Entry 2EG6 (X-ray diffraction, 1.70 A resolution); this record covers chains A and B.

== Chain A (and B) ==
Name: Dihydroorotase
From: Escherichia coli
Notes: EC 3.5.2.3; chain B of this document is another copy of the same molecule, construct and numbering; everything in this record applies to it too
UniProtKB: P05020 (PYRC_ECOLI); residues 1-347 here correspond to UniProt positions 2-348 (UniProt number = residue number + 1)
Chain sequence (347 residues; numbered 1 to 347; the number before each row is that of its first residue):
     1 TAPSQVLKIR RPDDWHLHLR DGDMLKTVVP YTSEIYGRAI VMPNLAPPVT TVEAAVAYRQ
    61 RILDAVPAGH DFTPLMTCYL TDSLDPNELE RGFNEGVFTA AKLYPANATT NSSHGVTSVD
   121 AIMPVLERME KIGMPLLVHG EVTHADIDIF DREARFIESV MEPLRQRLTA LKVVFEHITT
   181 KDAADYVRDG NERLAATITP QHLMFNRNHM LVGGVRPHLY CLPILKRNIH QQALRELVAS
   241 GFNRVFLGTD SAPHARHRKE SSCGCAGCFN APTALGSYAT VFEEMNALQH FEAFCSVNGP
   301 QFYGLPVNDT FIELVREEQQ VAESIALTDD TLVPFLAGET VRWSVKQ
Not modelled in the structure: 1-3, 347 (chain B: 1-3, 108-113, 347)
Modified positions: K102 (lysine nz-carboxylic acid; KCX)
Construct notes: modified residue (102); conflict V119 (Ile120 in P05020)
Ion coordination: Zn2+ site 1: H16, H18, K102, D250; Zn2+ site 2: K102, H139, H177
Swiss-Prot annotation at these positions:
  - active site: D250
  - binding site (Zn(2+)): H16, H18, K102, H139, H177, D250
  - binding site (substrate): H18 to R20, N44, H139, L222, H254, A266
  - modified residue: K102 (N6-carboxylysine)

== How chain A and chain B interact ==
Residue-residue contacts - 66 pairs, chain A then chain B:
  A145(A) - N208(B)
  I147(A) - N208(B)  hydrogen bond (backbone-side chain)
  D148(A) - R207(B)  salt bridge
  D148(A) - N208(B)
  D148(A) - R227(B)
  I149(A) - N208(B)  hydrogen bond (backbone-side chain)
  I149(A) - L211(B)
  I149(A) - V212(B)  hydrophobic
  F150(A) - R207(B)
  F150(A) - L211(B)  hydrophobic
  D151(A) - R227(B)  salt bridge
  R152(A) - N208(B)
  R152(A) - V212(B)
  R207(A) - D148(B)  salt bridge
  R207(A) - F150(B)
  R207(A) - R207(B)
  N208(A) - A145(B)  hydrogen bond (side chain-backbone)
  N208(A) - I147(B)  hydrogen bond (side chain-backbone)
  N208(A) - D148(B)
  N208(A) - I149(B)  hydrogen bond (side chain-backbone)
  N208(A) - R152(B)
  L211(A) - I149(B)
  L211(A) - F150(B)  hydrophobic
  L211(A) - Y220(B)  hydrogen bond (backbone-side chain)
  L211(A) - I224(B)  hydrophobic
  V212(A) - I149(B)  hydrophobic
  V212(A) - R152(B)
  G213(A) - Y220(B)
  G213(A) - C263(B)
  G214(A) - Y220(B)  hydrogen bond (backbone-side chain)
  G214(A) - C263(B)
  G214(A) - G264(B)
  V215(A) - V215(B)  hydrophobic
  V215(A) - Y220(B)
  V215(A) - S262(B)
  V215(A) - C263(B)
  V215(A) - G264(B)  hydrogen bond (backbone-backbone)
  R216(A) - S262(B)
  R216(A) - C263(B)
  P217(A) - V215(B)  hydrophobic
  P217(A) - S261(B)
  P217(A) - S262(B)
  H218(A) - S262(B)
  Y220(A) - L211(B)  hydrogen bond (side chain-backbone)
  Y220(A) - G214(B)  hydrogen bond (side chain-backbone)
  Y220(A) - V215(B)
  I224(A) - L211(B)  hydrophobic
  R227(A) - D148(B)  salt bridge
  R227(A) - D151(B)  salt bridge
  N228(A) - D146(B)
  E260(A) - E260(B)
  E260(A) - S261(B)
  E260(A) - S262(B)
  S261(A) - P217(B)
  S261(A) - E260(B)
  S262(A) - V215(B)
  S262(A) - R216(B)
  S262(A) - P217(B)
  S262(A) - H218(B)
  S262(A) - E260(B)
  C263(A) - G213(B)
  C263(A) - G214(B)
  C263(A) - V215(B)
  C263(A) - R216(B)
  G264(A) - G214(B)
  G264(A) - V215(B)  hydrogen bond (backbone-backbone)

== In short ==
The chain A/chain B interface involves 26 residues from each chain; the contacts include 11 hydrogen bonds and
5 salt bridges. Polar pairs include D148(A)-R207(B), D151(A)-R227(B) and R227(A)-D148(B). Curated annotation
(UniProt) lists active-site residue D250(A), 6 Zn2+-binding residues and 8 substrate-binding residues on chain
A.
Chain A and chain B are both Dihydroorotase (Escherichia coli); the structure, The crystal structure of the
ligand-free dihydroorotase from E. coli, was determined by X-ray diffraction, deposited together with 2EG7 and
2EG8.
